3D2U - chains A and C of the 4 polymer chains in the assembly; structure by X-ray diffraction, 2.21 A resolution.

# Chain A
Molecule: UL18 protein
Source organism: Human herpesvirus 5
Notes: fragment: sequence database residues 21-301
UniProt: Q4A1U8 (Q4A1U8_HCMV); residues 1-281 here correspond to UniProt positions 21-301 (UniProt number = residue number + 20)
Amino-acid sequence (281 residues; row label = number of the first residue in the row):
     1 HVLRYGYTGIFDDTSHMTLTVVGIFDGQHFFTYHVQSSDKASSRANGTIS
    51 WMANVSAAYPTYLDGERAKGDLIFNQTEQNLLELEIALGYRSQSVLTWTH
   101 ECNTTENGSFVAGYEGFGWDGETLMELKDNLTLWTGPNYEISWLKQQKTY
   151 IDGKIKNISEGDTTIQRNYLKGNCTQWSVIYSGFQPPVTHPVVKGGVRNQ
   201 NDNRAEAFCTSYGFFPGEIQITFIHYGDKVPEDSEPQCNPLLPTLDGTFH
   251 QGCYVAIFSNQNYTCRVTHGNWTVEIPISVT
Differences from the reference sequence: engineered mutation Gln36 (Asn56 in Q4A1U8), Gln147 (Asn167 in Q4A1U8), Gln220 (Asn240 in Q4A1U8), Ser259 (Cys279 in Q4A1U8); variant Pro186 (Thr206 in Q4A1U8)
Cystine bridges: Cys102-Cys174, Cys209-Cys265, Cys238-Cys253
Ligand contacts:
  - alpha-L-fucopyranose (FUC): Ala53, Asn54, Ala57
  - N-acetylglucosamine (NAG; 2-acetamido-2-deoxy-beta-D-glucopyranose): Val2, Glu101, Cys102, Asn103, Ala112, Gly113, Tyr114
Reported in the primary citation:
  - post-translational modification sites: Asn54, Asn103, Asn157, Asn173, Asn271
  - post-translational modification sites: Asn75 (proposed by the authors, not directly observed)

# Chain C
Molecule: Actin
Notes: fragment: sequence database residues 170-178
UniProt: P60709 (ACTB_HUMAN); residues 1-9 here correspond to UniProt positions 170-178 (UniProt number = residue number + 169)
Amino-acid sequence (9 residues; row label = number of the first residue in the row):
     1 ALPHAILRL

# Chain A / chain C interface
Contacting residue pairs - 33 pairs, chain A then chain C:
  Tyr5(A) - Ala1(C)  hydrogen bond (side chain-backbone)
  Tyr5(A) - Leu2(C)  hydrophobic
  Tyr7(A) - Leu2(C)
  Tyr7(A) - Pro3(C)
  Val21(A) - Leu2(C)  hydrophobic
  Glu66(A) - Ala1(C)
  Glu66(A) - Leu2(C)  hydrogen bond (side chain-backbone)
  Lys69(A) - Ala1(C)
  Lys69(A) - Leu2(C)  hydrogen bond (side chain-backbone)
  Lys69(A) - Pro3(C)
  Lys69(A) - His4(C)
  Ile73(A) - His4(C)
  Ile73(A) - Ile6(C)  hydrophobic
  Gln76(A) - Ile6(C)
  Gln76(A) - Leu7(C)
  Gln76(A) - Arg8(C)
  Asn80(A) - Leu7(C)  hydrogen bond (side chain-backbone)
  Asn80(A) - Arg8(C)
  Asn80(A) - Leu9(C)  hydrogen bond (side chain-backbone)
  Glu83(A) - Leu9(C)
  Leu96(A) - Leu9(C)  hydrophobic
  His100(A) - Pro3(C)
  Met125(A) - Leu9(C)  hydrophobic
  Trp134(A) - Leu7(C)  hydrophobic
  Lys154(A) - Leu9(C)
  Asp162(A) - Arg8(C)  salt bridge
  Ile165(A) - Ala5(C)  hydrophobic
  Gln166(A) - Ala5(C)
  Tyr169(A) - Ala1(C)  hydrogen bond (side chain-backbone)
  Tyr169(A) - Leu2(C)
  Tyr169(A) - Pro3(C)  hydrophobic
  Trp177(A) - Ala1(C)
  Tyr181(A) - Ala1(C)  hydrogen bond (side chain-backbone)
Interface residues without a listed pair, chain A (27 interface residues in all): Leu3, Phe31, Tyr62, Gly70, Leu84, Glu115, Phe117

# Overview
Chain A and chain C form an interface of 27 and 9 residues respectively, with 7 hydrogen bonds and 1 salt
bridge. Polar pairs include Asp162(A)-Arg8(C), Tyr5(A)-Ala1(C) and Glu66(A)-Leu2(C). Bound to chain A:
alpha-L-fucopyranose and N-acetylglucosamine. From the paper: modification sites Asn54(A), Asn103(A) and
Asn157(A) among others.
Chain A is UL18 protein (Human herpesvirus 5) and chain C is Actin; the structure, Structure of UL18, a
Peptide-Binding Viral MHC Mimic, Bound to a Host Inhibitory Receptor, was determined by X-ray diffraction.
